Entry 8ZUK (electron microscopy, 2.83 A resolution); this record covers chains A and B of the 42 polymer chains in the assembly.

# Chain A (and B)
Molecule: TNF receptor-associated factor 3
Source organism: Homo sapiens
Notes: EC 2.3.2.27; chain B of this document is another copy of the same molecule, construct and numbering; everything in this record applies to it too
Reference sequence: Q13114 (TRAF3_HUMAN); residues 266-567 here correspond to UniProt positions 267-568 (UniProt number = residue number + 1)
Sequence (310 residues; numbered 265 to 574; the number before each row is that of its first residue):
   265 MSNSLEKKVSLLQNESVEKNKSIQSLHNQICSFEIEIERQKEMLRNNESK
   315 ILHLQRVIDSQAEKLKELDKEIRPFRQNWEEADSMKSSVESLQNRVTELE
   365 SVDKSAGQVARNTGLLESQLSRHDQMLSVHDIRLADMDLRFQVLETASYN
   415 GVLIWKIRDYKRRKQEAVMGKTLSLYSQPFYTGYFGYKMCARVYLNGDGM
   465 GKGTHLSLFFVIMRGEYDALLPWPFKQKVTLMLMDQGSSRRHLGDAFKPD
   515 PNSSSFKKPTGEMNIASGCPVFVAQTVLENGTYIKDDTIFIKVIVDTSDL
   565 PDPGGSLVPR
Unresolved in the structure: 265-386, 566-574
Sequence notes: initiating methionine (265); expression tag (568-574)
Curated features (UniProtKB/Swiss-Prot):
  - region: Leu391 to Asn414 (Microbial infection: Interaction with glycoprotein N of Andes and New York hantaviruses)
  - cross-link: Lys328 (Glycyl lysine isopeptide (Lys-Gly) (interchain with G-Cter in ubiquitin))

# Interface between chain A and chain B
Residue-residue contacts (38):
  Asp388(A) with His387(B), salt bridge
  Leu391(A) with His387(B); Met390(B), hydrophobic; Leu391(B), hydrophobic; His394(B)
  His394(A) with His394(B)
  Asp395(A) with His394(B), salt bridge
  Leu398(A) with His394(B); Arg397(B); Leu398(B), hydrophobic; Met401(B)
  Ala399(A) with Arg397(B)
  Met401(A) with Met401(B), hydrophobic
  Asp402(A) with Arg397(B), salt bridge; Met401(B); Arg404(B), salt bridge
  Phe405(A) with Met401(B), hydrophobic; Arg404(B); Phe405(B), hydrophobic
  Glu409(A) with Arg404(B), salt bridge; Leu408(B)
  Ser412(A) with Tyr448(B); Phe449(B)
  Tyr413(A) with Tyr448(B)
  Asn414(A) with Tyr448(B)
  Val416(A) with Phe449(B)
  Ile418(A) with Phe449(B); Tyr481(B), hydrophobic
  Lys420(A) with Glu480(B), salt bridge
  Tyr448(A) with Tyr448(B)
  Met498(A) with Leu484(B), hydrophobic
  Gln500(A) with Ala483(B)
  Arg504(A) with Ala483(B), hydrogen bond (side chain-backbone); Leu484(B), hydrogen bond (side chain-backbone)
  Phe554(A) with Glu480(B); Tyr481(B), hydrophobic; Ala483(B), hydrophobic; Leu484(B), hydrophobic
Other interface residues (no listed pair), chain A (27 interface residues in all): His387, Gln406, Leu408, Thr410, Ala411, Leu417
Other interface residues (no listed pair), chain B (18 interface residues in all): Tyr413, Leu485

# Overview
27 residues of chain A face 18 of chain B across their interface, with 2 hydrogen bonds and 6 salt bridges.
Among the polar pairs are Asp388(A)-His387(B), Asp395(A)-His394(B) and Asp402(A)-Arg397(B).
Both chains are TNF receptor-associated factor 3 (Homo sapiens). Entry 8ZUK (Cluster structure of the
BAFF-BAFFR-TRAF3 complex) was determined by electron microscopy (same publication as 8ZUI and 8ZUJ).
